Entry 9IPB (electron microscopy, 2.93 A resolution); this record covers chains A and D.

== Chain A ==
Name: Epidermal growth factor receptor
Organism: Homo sapiens
Notes: EC 2.7.10.1
UniProt: P00533 (EGFR_HUMAN); residues 1-621 here correspond to UniProt positions 25-645 (UniProt number = residue number + 24)
Sequence (627 residues; numbered 1 to 627; the number before each row is that of its first residue):
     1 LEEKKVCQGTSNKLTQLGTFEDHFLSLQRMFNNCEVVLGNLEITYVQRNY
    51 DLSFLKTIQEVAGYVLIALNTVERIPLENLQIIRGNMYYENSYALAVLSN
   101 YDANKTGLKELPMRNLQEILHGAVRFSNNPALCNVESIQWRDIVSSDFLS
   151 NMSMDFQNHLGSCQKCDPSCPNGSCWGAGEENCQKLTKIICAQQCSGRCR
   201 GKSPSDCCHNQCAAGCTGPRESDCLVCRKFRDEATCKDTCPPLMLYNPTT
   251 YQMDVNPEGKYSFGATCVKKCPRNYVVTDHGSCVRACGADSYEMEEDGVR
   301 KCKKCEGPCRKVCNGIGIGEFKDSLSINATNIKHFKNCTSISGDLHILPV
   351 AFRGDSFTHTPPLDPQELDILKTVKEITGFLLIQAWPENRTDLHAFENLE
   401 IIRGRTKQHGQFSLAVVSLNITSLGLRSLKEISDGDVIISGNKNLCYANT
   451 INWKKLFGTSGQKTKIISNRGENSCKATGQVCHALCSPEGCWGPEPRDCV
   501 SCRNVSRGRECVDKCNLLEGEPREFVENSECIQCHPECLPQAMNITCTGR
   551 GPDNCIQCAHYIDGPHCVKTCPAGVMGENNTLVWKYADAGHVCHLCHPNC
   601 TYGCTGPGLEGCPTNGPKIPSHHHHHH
Disordered / not traced: 1-3, 9-18, 101-107, 156-172, 190-209, 597-627
Differences from the reference sequence: expression tag (622-627)
Curated features (UniProtKB/Swiss-Prot):
  - modified residue: S205 (Phosphoserine)
  - glycosylation (N-linked (GlcNAc...) asparagine): N32 (complex), N49, N104, N151, N172, N328, N337, N389, N420, N504, N544, N579, N599 (high mannose)
Cystine bridges: C7-C34, C212-C224, C227-C236, C240-C267, C271-C283, C287-C302, C305-C309, C313-C338, C446-C475, C482-C491, C486-C499, C502-C511, C515-C531, C534-C547, C538-C555, C558-C567, C571-C593
Covalent attachments: N-acetylglucosamine (NAG) linked to N328, N337, N420, N504

== Chain D ==
Name: 528 Fv from LH-type bispecific diabody Ex3
Organism: synthetic construct
Notes: engineered mutation(s): Y52W
Sequence (250 residues; numbered 117 to 366; the number before each row is that of its first residue):
   117 QVQLVQSGAEVKKPGASVKVSCKASGYTFTSYWMHWVRQAPGQGLEWMGN
   167 IWPGSGGTNYAEKFKNRVTMTRDTSISTAYMELSRLRSDDTAVYYCARSG
   217 GPYFFDYWGQGTLVTVSSGGGGSGGGGSGGGGSGGGGSDIVMTQSPLSLP
   267 VTPGEPASISCRSSQNIVHNNGITYLEWYLQKPGQSPQLLIYKVSDRFSG
   317 VPDRFSGSGSGTDFTLKISRVEAEDVGVYYCFQGSHIPPTFGQGTKVEIK
Disordered / not traced: 235-254
Cystine bridges: C138-C212, C277-C347

== Chain A / chain D interface ==
Pairs across the interface - 31 pairs, chain A then chain D:
  L325(A) - W149(D)  hydrophobic
  L325(A) - W168(D)
  P349(A) - S147(D)
  V350(A) - S147(D)
  V350(A) - W168(D)  hydrophobic
  R353(A) - S147(D)  hydrogen bond (side chain-backbone)
  R353(A) - Y148(D)
  R353(A) - G217(D)
  G354(A) - G216(D)
  G354(A) - G217(D)
  D355(A) - W149(D)  hydrogen bond
  D355(A) - G216(D)
  D355(A) - G217(D)
  S356(A) - S215(D)  hydrogen bond
  S356(A) - G216(D)  hydrogen bond (side chain-backbone)
  S356(A) - G217(D)
  S356(A) - Y219(D)  hydrogen bond (side chain-backbone)
  S356(A) - F220(D)
  F357(A) - H151(D)
  F357(A) - W163(D)  hydrophobic
  F357(A) - N166(D)
  F357(A) - N175(D)
  F357(A) - S215(D)
  F357(A) - F220(D)
  H359(A) - H285(D)
  H359(A) - N287(D)  hydrogen bond (backbone-side chain)
  H359(A) - Y291(D)
  H359(A) - G350(D)  hydrogen bond (side chain-backbone)
  H359(A) - S351(D)
  H359(A) - H352(D)
  T360(A) - Y291(D)
Other interface residues (no listed pair), chain A (12 interface residues in all): L348, T358
Other interface residues (no listed pair), chain D (21 interface residues in all): S171, I353

== In short ==
12 residues of chain A face 21 of chain D across their interface, with 7 hydrogen bonds. Polar pairs include
R353(A)-S147(D), D355(A)-W149(D) and S356(A)-S215(D).
Chain A is Epidermal growth factor receptor (Homo sapiens) and chain D is 528 Fv from LH-type bispecific
diabody Ex3 (synthetic construct); the structure, Local refinement structure of sEGFR and 528 Fv (from LH-type
bispecific diabody Ex3) complex, was determined by electron microscopy together with 9IP7, 9IP8, 9IP9, 9IPA,
9IPC, 9IPD and 9IPE from the same study.
